PDB entry 8B1R | electron microscopy, 3.20 A resolution | chains B and P of the 5 polymer chains in the assembly

[Chain B]
Molecule: RecBCD enzyme subunit RecB
Organism: Escherichia coli
Notes: EC 3.1.11.5
Reference sequence: A0A024LB08 (A0A024LB08_ECOLX); residues 1-1180 here = UniProt positions 1-1180
Chain sequence (1180 residues; each row starts with the number of its first residue):
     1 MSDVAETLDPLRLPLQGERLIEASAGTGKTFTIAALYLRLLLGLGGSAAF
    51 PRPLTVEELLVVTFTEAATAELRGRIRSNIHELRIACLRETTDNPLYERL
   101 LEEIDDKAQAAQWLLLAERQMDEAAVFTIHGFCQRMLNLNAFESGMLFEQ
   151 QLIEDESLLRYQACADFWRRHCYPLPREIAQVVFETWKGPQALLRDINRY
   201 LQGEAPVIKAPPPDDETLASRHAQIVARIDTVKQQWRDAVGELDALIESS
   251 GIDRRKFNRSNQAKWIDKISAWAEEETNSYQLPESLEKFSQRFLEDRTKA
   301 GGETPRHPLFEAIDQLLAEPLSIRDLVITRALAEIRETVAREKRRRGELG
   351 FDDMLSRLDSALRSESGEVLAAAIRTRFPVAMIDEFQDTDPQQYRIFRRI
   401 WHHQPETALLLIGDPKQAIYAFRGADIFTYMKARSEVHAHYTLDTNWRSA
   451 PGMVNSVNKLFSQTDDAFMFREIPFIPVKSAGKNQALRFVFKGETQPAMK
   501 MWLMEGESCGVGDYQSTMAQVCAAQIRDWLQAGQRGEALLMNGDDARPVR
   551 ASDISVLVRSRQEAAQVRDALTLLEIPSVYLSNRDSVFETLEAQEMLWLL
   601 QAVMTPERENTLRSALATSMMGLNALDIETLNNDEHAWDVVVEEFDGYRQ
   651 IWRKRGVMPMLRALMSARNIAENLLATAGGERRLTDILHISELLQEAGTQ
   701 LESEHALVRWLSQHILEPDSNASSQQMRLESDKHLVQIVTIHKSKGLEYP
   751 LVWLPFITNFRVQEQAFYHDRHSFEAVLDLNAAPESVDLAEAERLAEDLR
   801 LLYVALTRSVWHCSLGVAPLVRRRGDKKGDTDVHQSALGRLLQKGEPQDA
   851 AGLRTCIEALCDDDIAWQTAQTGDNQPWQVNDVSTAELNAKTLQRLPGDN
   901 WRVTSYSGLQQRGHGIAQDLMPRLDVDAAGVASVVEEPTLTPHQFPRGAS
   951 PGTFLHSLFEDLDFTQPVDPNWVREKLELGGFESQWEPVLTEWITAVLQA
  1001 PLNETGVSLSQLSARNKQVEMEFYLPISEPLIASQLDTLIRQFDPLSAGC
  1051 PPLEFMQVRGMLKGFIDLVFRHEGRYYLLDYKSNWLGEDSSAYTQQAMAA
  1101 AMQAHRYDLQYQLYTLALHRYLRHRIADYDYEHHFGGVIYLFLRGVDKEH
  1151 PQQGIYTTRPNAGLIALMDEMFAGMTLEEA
Disordered / not traced: 1-4, 1175-1180
Ion coordination: Mg2+: Asp1067, Asp1080, Tyr1081

[Chain P]
Molecule: Probable RecBCD inhibitor gp5.9
Organism: Escherichia phage T7
Reference sequence: P20406 (GP59_BPT7); residue numbers follow UniProt; this construct covers 1-52
Chain sequence (52 residues; numbered 1 to 52; the number before each row is that of its first residue):
     1 MSRDLVTIPRDVWNDIQGYIDSLERENDSLKNQLMEADEYVAELEEKLNG
    51 TS
Disordered / not traced: 50-52

[Interface between chain B and chain P]
Pairs across the interface (12):
  Ser260(B) with Tyr40(P)
  Lys264(B) with Glu36(P), salt bridge
  Gly512(B) with Val12(P)
  Gln515(B) with Pro9(P)
  Gln562(B) with Pro9(P); Arg10(P); Asp11(P)
  Gln566(B) with Thr7(P), hydrogen bond (side chain-backbone); Pro9(P)
  Arg761(B) with Asp11(P), salt bridge
  Arg822(B) with Asp15(P), salt bridge
  Arg823(B) with Tyr19(P)
Other interface residues (no listed pair), chain B (12 interface residues in all): Val511, Ser516, Arg824
Other interface residues (no listed pair), chain P (10 interface residues in all): Val6
Interface features reported in the paper:
  - specific contacts: Lys264(B)-Glu36(P), Arg761(B)-Asp11(P), Arg822(B)-Asp15(P)

[In short]
The interface between chain B and chain P involves 12 residues on one side and 10 on the other; the contacts
include 1 hydrogen bond and 3 salt bridges. Polar contacts include Lys264(B)-Glu36(P), Arg761(B)-Asp11(P) and
Arg822(B)-Asp15(P). The paper describes contacts between Lys264(B) and Glu36(P), Arg761(B) and Asp11(P) and
Arg822(B) and Asp15(P).
Chain B is RecBCD enzyme subunit RecB (Escherichia coli) and chain P is Probable RecBCD inhibitor gp5.9
(Escherichia phage T7); the structure, RecBCD in complex with the phage protein gp5.9, was determined by
electron microscopy, deposited together with 8B1T and 8B1U.
